6W18 - chains C and G of the 7 polymer chains in the assembly; structure by electron microscopy, 4.20 A resolution (low resolution: residue-level contacts below are approximate; hydrogen-bond / salt-bridge calls are withheld).

[Chain C]
Protein: Actin-related protein 2/3 complex subunit 1
From: Schizosaccharomyces pombe (strain 972 / ATCC 24843)
Reference sequence: P78774 (ARPC1_SCHPO); numbering as in UniProt (aligned over 1-377)
Amino-acid sequence (377 residues; each row starts with the number of its first residue):
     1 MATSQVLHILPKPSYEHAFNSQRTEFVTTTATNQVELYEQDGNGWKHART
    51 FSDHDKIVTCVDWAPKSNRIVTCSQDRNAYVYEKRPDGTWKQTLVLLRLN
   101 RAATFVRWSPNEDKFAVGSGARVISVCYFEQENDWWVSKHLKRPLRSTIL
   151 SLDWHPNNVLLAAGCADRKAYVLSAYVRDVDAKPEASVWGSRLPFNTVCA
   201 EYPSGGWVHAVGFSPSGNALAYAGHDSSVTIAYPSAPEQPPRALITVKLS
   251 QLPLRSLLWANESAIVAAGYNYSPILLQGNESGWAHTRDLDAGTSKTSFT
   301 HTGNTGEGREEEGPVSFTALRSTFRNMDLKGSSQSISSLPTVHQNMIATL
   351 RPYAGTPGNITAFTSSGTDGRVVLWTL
Not modelled in the structure: 1, 295-337

[Chain G]
Protein: Actin-related protein 2/3 complex subunit 5
From: Schizosaccharomyces pombe (strain 972 / ATCC 24843)
Reference sequence: Q10316 (ARPC5_SCHPO); residue numbers follow UniProt; this construct covers 1-152
Amino-acid sequence (152 residues; row label = number of the first residue in the row):
     1 MTFRTLDVDSITEPVLTEQDIFPIRNETAEQVQAAVSQLIPQARSAIQTG
    51 NALQGLKTLLSYVPYGNDVQEVRTQYLNAFVDVLSNIRAADIPAFVKECS
   101 TEEIDNIVNFIYRGLANPQAYNSSVLLNWHEKVVEISGIGCIVRVLNSRP
   151 DL
Not modelled in the structure: 1-16, 48-52

[Interface between chain C and chain G]
Pairs across the interface - 6 pairs, chain C then chain G:
  R168(C) with D20(G); N147(G)
  W207(C) with N147(G)
  D226(C) with R144(G)
  S250(C) with G140(G)
  L252(C) with I139(G)
Other interface residues (no listed pair), chain C (7 interface residues in all): R146, Q251
Other interface residues (no listed pair), chain G (7 interface residues in all): Q19, S148

[In short]
The chain C/chain G interface involves 7 residues from each chain.
Here chain C is Actin-related protein 2/3 complex subunit 1 and chain G is Actin-related protein 2/3 complex
subunit 5, both from Schizosaccharomyces pombe (strain 972 / ATCC 24843). Entry 6W18 (Structure of S. pombe
Arp2/3 complex in inactive state) was determined by electron microscopy.
